PDB entry 5NQQ | X-ray diffraction, 1.87 A resolution | chains A and B of the 4 polymer chains in the assembly

[Chain A (and B)]
Molecule: L-lactate dehydrogenase A chain
From: Oryctolagus cuniculus
Notes: EC 1.1.1.27; chain B of this document is another copy of the same molecule, construct and numbering; everything in this record applies to it too
Reference sequence: P13491 (LDHA_RABIT); residues 0-331 here correspond to UniProt positions 1-332 (UniProt number = residue number + 1)
Chain sequence (332 residues; row label = number of the first residue in the row; numbering starts at 0):
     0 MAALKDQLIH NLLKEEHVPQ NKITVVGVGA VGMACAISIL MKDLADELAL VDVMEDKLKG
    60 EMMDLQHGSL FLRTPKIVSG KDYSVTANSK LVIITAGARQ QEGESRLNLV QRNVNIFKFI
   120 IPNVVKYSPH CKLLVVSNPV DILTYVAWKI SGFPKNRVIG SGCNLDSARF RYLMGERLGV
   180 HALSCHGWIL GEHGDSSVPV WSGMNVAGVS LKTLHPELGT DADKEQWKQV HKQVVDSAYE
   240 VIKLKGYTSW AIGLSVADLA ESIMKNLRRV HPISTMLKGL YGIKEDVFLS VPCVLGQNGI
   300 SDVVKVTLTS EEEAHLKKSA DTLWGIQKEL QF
Not modelled in the structure: 0
Differences from the reference sequence: engineered mutation S248 (Thr249 in P13491)
Residues lining bound ligands: NADH (NAI; 1,4-dihydronicotinamide adenine dinucleotide): V25, G26, V27, G28, A29, V30, G31, D51, V52, M53, Y82, T94, A95, G96, R98, I115, F118, I119, V135, S136, N137, V139, S160, H192, T247, I251
Swiss-Prot annotation at these positions:
  - active site: H192 (Proton acceptor)
  - binding site (NAD(+)): R98, N137
  - binding site (substrate): R105, N137, R168, T247
  - modified residue: A1 (N-acetylalanine), K4 (N6-acetyllysine), K13 (N6-acetyllysine), K56 (N6-acetyllysine), K80 (N6-acetyllysine), K117 (N6-acetyllysine), K125 (N6-acetyllysine), K223 (N6-acetyllysine), K231 (N6-acetyllysine), Y238 (Phosphotyrosine), K242 (N6-acetyllysine), T308 (Phosphothreonine), S309 (Phosphoserine), K317 (N6-acetyllysine), T321 (Phosphothreonine)
  - cross-link: K56 (Glycyl lysine isopeptide (Lys-Gly) (interchain with G-Cter in SUMO2))
From the paper describing this entry:
  - binding site for oxaloacetate ion: R105, N137, R168, H192, T247
  - binding site for sulfate ion: R170, H185

[Interface between chain A and chain B]
Contacting residue pairs (106; chain A residue first):
  A2(A) with E224(B)
  L3(A) with L210(B), hydrophobic; H214(B); E224(B), hydrogen bond (backbone-side chain); W226(B), hydrophobic
  K4(A) with R176(B); L177(B)
  Q6(A) with L213(B)
  L7(A) with L177(B), hydrophobic; V205(B), hydrophobic; V208(B), hydrophobic; L210(B), hydrophobic; L213(B), hydrophobic
  I8(A) with L177(B)
  M32(A) with W249(B)
  I36(A) with W249(B), hydrophobic
  S37(A) with M40(B)
  M40(A) with S37(B); K41(B); L253(B), hydrophobic
  K41(A) with M40(B)
  D55(A) with L243(B)
  K56(A) with L243(B), hydrogen bond (backbone-backbone)
  K58(A) with L243(B)
  G59(A) with V240(B); L243(B); K244(B)
  E60(A) with K244(B), salt bridge; W249(B), hydrogen bond
  M62(A) with L243(B), hydrophobic
  D63(A) with K244(B), salt bridge; T247(B); S248(B), hydrogen bond (side chain-backbone); W249(B), hydrogen bond (side chain-backbone); A250(B), hydrogen bond (side chain-backbone)
  L64(A) with W249(B), hydrophobic
  Q65(A) with Y171(B), hydrogen bond
  H66(A) with R168(B), hydrogen bond; S236(B); A250(B)
  G67(A) with A250(B); L253(B)
  S68(A) with Y171(B); H180(B)
  L69(A) with A167(B), hydrophobic; R170(B); A181(B); L182(B)
  F70(A) with N163(B); A167(B), hydrophobic; L253(B), hydrophobic; S254(B); D257(B)
  L71(A) with H180(B); L253(B), hydrophobic
  R72(A) with L182(B)
  A167(A) with L69(B), hydrophobic; F70(B), hydrophobic
  R168(A) with H66(B), hydrogen bond
  R170(A) with L69(B)
  Y171(A) with Q65(B), hydrogen bond; S68(B)
  R176(A) with K4(B)
  L177(A) with K4(B); I8(B)
  H180(A) with S68(B); L71(B)
  A181(A) with L69(B)
  L182(A) with L69(B); R72(B)
  V205(A) with L7(B), hydrophobic
  V208(A) with L7(B), hydrophobic
  L210(A) with L3(B), hydrophobic
  L213(A) with Q6(B), hydrogen bond (backbone-side chain); L7(B), hydrophobic
  H214(A) with L3(B); Q6(B)
  E224(A) with A2(B); L3(B), hydrogen bond (side chain-backbone)
  W226(A) with L3(B)
  S236(A) with H66(B)
  E239(A) with M62(B)
  V240(A) with G59(B)
  L243(A) with D55(B); K56(B); K58(B); G59(B); M62(B), hydrophobic
  K244(A) with G59(B); E60(B), salt bridge; D63(B), salt bridge
  T247(A) with D63(B)
  S248(A) with D63(B), hydrogen bond (backbone-side chain)
  W249(A) with M32(B); I36(B), hydrophobic; E60(B), hydrogen bond; D63(B), hydrogen bond (backbone-side chain); L64(B), hydrophobic; W249(B), hydrophobic
  A250(A) with D63(B), hydrogen bond (backbone-side chain); H66(B); G67(B)
  L253(A) with M40(B), hydrophobic; F70(B), hydrophobic
  S254(A) with F70(B)
  D257(A) with F70(B)
Interface residues without a listed pair, chain A (62 interface residues in all): A1, P74, N163, L164, V179, L217, Y246
Interface residues without a listed pair, chain B (61 interface residues in all): P74, L164, V179, L217, E239, Y246

[Overview]
The interface between chain A and chain B involves 62 residues on one side and 61 on the other, with 16
hydrogen bonds and 4 salt bridges. Polar pairs include E60(A)-K244(B), D63(A)-K244(B) and L3(A)-E224(B). From
the paper: a binding site for oxaloacetate ion at R105(A), N137(A) and R168(A) among others; a binding site
for sulfate ion at R170(A) and H185(A).
Chain A and chain B are both L-lactate dehydrogenase A chain (Oryctolagus cuniculus); the structure, Rabbit
Muscle L-lactate dehydrogenase in complex with NADH and oxaloacetate, was determined by X-ray diffraction
together with 5NQB from the same study.
